Entry 4G70 (X-ray diffraction, 2.60 A resolution); this record covers chains A and B of the 3 polymer chains in the assembly.

# Chain A
Name: Cytochrome c oxidase subunit 1
Organism: Thermus thermophilus
Notes: EC 1.9.3.1
UniProtKB: Q5SJ79 (COX1_THET8); residues 2-562 here = UniProt positions 2-562
Sequence (569 residues; each row starts with the number of its first residue; numbers below 1 keep their minus sign (Met-6 is residue -6)):
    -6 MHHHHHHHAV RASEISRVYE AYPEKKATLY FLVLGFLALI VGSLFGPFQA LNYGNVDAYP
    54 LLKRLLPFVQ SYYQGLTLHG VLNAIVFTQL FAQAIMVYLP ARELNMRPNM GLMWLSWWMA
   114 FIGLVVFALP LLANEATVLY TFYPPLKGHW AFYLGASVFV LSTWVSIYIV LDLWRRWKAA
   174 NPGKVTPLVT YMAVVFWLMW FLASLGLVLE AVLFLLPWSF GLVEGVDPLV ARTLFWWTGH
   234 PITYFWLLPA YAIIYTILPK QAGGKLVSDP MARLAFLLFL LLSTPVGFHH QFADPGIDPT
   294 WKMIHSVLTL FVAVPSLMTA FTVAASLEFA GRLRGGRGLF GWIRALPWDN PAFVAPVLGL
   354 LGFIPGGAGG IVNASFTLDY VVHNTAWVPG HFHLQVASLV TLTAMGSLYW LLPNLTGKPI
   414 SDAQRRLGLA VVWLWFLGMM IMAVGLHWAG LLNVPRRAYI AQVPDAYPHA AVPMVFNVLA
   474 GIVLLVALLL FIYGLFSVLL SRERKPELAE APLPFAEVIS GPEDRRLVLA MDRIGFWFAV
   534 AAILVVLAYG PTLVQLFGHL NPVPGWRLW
Not modelled in the structure: -6 to 8
Differences from the reference sequence: expression tag (-6 to 1); engineered mutation Phe120 (Ala in Q5SJ79), Thr236 (Val in Q5SJ79)
Bound ions: heme Fe: His72, His386; Cu ion: His233, His282, His283 (together with peroxide ion); heme-as Fe: His384 (together with peroxide ion)
Ligand contacts:
  - heme-as (HAS): Tyr133, Thr134, Trp229, Thr236, Tyr237, Trp239, Leu240, Tyr244, His282, His283, Thr302, Ala306, Ser309, Leu310, Thr312, Ala313, Val316, Ala317, Leu320, Trp335, Ile336, Trp341, Val350, Leu353, Leu354, Phe356, Ile357, Gly360, Gly363, Ile364, Asn366, Ala367, Asp372, His376, Asn377, Val381, His384, Phe385, Gln388, Val389, Val393, Arg449, Arg450
  - heme (HEM): Leu32, Ser36, Gly39, Pro40, Gln42, Ala43, Tyr46, Tyr65, Leu69, His72, Gly73, Asn76, Ala77, Thr81, Leu132, Tyr133, Pro382, Phe385, His386, Val389, Ala390, Thr394, Trp428, Met432, Met435, Arg449, Arg450, Ala451, Leu477
  - peroxide ion (PER): His233, Thr236, His282, His283
Curated features (UniProtKB/Swiss-Prot):
  - binding site (Fe(II)-heme a): His72, His386
  - binding site (Cu cation): His233, Tyr237, His282, His283
  - binding site (heme a3): His384
  - cross-link: His233 to Tyr237 (1'-histidyl-3'-tyrosine (His-Tyr))

# Chain B
Name: Cytochrome c oxidase subunit 2
Organism: Thermus thermophilus
Notes: EC 1.9.3.1
UniProtKB: Q5SJ80 (COX2_THET8); numbering as in UniProt (aligned over 1-168)
Sequence (168 residues; each row starts with the number of its first residue):
     1 MVDEHKAHKA ILAYEKGWLA FSLAMLFVFI ALIAYTLATH TAGVIPAGKL ERVDPTTVRQ
    61 EGPWADPAQA VVQTGPNQYT VYVLAFAFGY QPNPIEVPQG AEIVFKITSP DVIHGFHVEG
   121 TNINVEVLPG EVSTVRYTFK RPGEYRIICN QYCGLGHQNM FGTIVVKE
Not modelled in the structure: 1-2
Bound ions: dinuclear copper ion: His114, Cys149, Gln151, Cys153, His157, Met160
Curated features (UniProtKB/Swiss-Prot):
  - binding site (Cu cation): His114, Cys149, Cys153, His157

# Interface between chain A and chain B
Contacting residue pairs (121; chain A residue first):
  Ser64(A) with Leu155(B)
  Tyr66(A) with Tyr152(B), hydrophobic; Leu155(B), hydrophobic; His157(B); Gln158(B), hydrogen bond
  Thr130(A) with Tyr152(B), hydrogen bond (backbone-side chain)
  Leu132(A) with Tyr152(B), hydrophobic
  Tyr136(A) with Gln151(B)
  Pro137(A) with Ile113(B)
  Pro138(A) with Asp111(B); Val112(B), hydrophobic; Ile113(B); Pro129(B), hydrophobic
  Leu139(A) with Tyr152(B), hydrophobic
  Asp220(A) with Arg52(B), salt bridge
  Pro221(A) with Leu128(B), hydrophobic; Pro129(B)
  Leu222(A) with Leu50(B), hydrophobic; Leu128(B)
  Arg225(A) with Ile113(B); Glu126(B), salt bridge; Gln151(B)
  Lys258(A) with Glu4(B), salt bridge
  Val260(A) with His8(B), hydrogen bond (backbone-side chain); Ile11(B), hydrophobic
  Met264(A) with Glu15(B); Leu19(B), hydrophobic
  Phe285(A) with Pro46(B)
  Ala286(A) with Asn124(B); Val125(B); Glu126(B), hydrogen bond (backbone-backbone)
  Asp287(A) with Pro46(B); Glu126(B)
  Pro288(A) with Glu126(B); Leu128(B); Glu131(B); Val132(B); Ser133(B)
  Gly289(A) with Gly48(B); Lys49(B)
  Ile290(A) with Gly48(B)
  Asp291(A) with Gly48(B)
  Pro292(A) with Pro46(B); Gly48(B)
  Lys295(A) with Pro46(B)
  Met296(A) with Ile30(B), hydrophobic; Ile33(B), hydrophobic; Leu37(B), hydrophobic
  Leu303(A) with Leu26(B); Ile30(B), hydrophobic
  Phe304(A) with Phe27(B), hydrophobic
  Val307(A) with Leu26(B), hydrophobic
  Leu310(A) with Trp18(B), hydrogen bond (backbone-side chain); Ser22(B); Leu26(B), hydrophobic
  Met311(A) with Glu15(B); Leu19(B), hydrophobic
  Phe314(A) with Ile11(B); Tyr14(B), hydrophobic; Glu15(B); Trp18(B)
  Thr315(A) with Glu15(B), hydrogen bond
  Ala318(A) with Ile11(B), hydrophobic
  Phe322(A) with Glu4(B)
  Ser368(A) with Ile33(B)
  Phe369(A) with Ile33(B), hydrophobic; Leu37(B), hydrophobic; Ile45(B), hydrophobic
  Thr370(A) with Thr36(B), hydrogen bond; Leu37(B)
  Tyr373(A) with Val44(B), hydrophobic; Ile45(B); Pro46(B); Asn122(B); Asn124(B), hydrogen bond (backbone-side chain)
  Val374(A) with Asn122(B)
  His376(A) with Asn124(B), hydrogen bond (backbone-side chain); Glu126(B), salt bridge; Asn150(B), hydrogen bond (backbone-side chain)
  Asn377(A) with Glu126(B), hydrogen bond; Asn150(B), hydrogen bond; Gln151(B)
  Thr378(A) with His117(B)
  Leu445(A) with Glu119(B)
  Asn446(A) with His117(B); Glu119(B); Gly120(B); Ile148(B)
  Pro448(A) with Ile148(B), hydrophobic; Asn150(B)
  Arg449(A) with His157(B), hydrogen bond (backbone-side chain)
  Arg450(A) with Gln151(B), hydrogen bond; His157(B), hydrogen bond (backbone-side chain)
  Ala451(A) with His157(B)
  Tyr452(A) with Gln158(B)
  Val456(A) with Gln158(B); Asn159(B)
  Ala459(A) with Arg146(B), hydrogen bond (backbone-side chain)
  Tyr460(A) with Arg146(B); Ile148(B); Phe161(B)
  Ile512(A) with His8(B)
  Gly514(A) with His8(B)
  Pro515(A) with His8(B)
  Gln548(A) with Leu50(B)
  Leu549(A) with Leu50(B), hydrophobic
  His552(A) with Arg52(B), hydrogen bond (backbone-side chain)
  Asn554(A) with Arg52(B); Val53(B), hydrogen bond (side chain-backbone); Gly130(B), hydrogen bond (side chain-backbone)
  Val556(A) with Pro55(B), hydrophobic; Pro129(B)
  Pro557(A) with Thr56(B)
  Trp559(A) with Asp111(B); Val112(B), hydrophobic
  Leu561(A) with Val112(B), hydrophobic; Cys153(B); Gly154(B); Leu155(B), hydrogen bond (backbone-backbone)
  Trp562(A) with Tyr152(B); Leu155(B), hydrophobic
Other interface residues (no listed pair), chain A (73 interface residues in all): Val131, Ser261, Ser299, Val300, Ile364, Asp372, Val375, Ile453, Gln455
Other interface residues (no listed pair), chain B (62 interface residues in all): Ala7, Leu12, Leu23, Phe29, Ala34, Ala47, Ala87, Phe88, Pro110, Cys149

# In short
Chain A and chain B form an interface of 73 and 62 residues respectively; the contacts include 20 hydrogen
bonds and 4 salt bridges. Among the polar pairs are Asp220(A)-Arg52(B), Arg225(A)-Glu126(B) and
Lys258(A)-Glu4(B). Bound to chain A: heme, heme-as and peroxide ion.
Here chain A is Cytochrome c oxidase subunit 1 and chain B is Cytochrome c oxidase subunit 2, both from
Thermus thermophilus. Entry 4G70 (Structure of Recombinant Cytochrome ba3 Oxidase mutant V236T from Thermus
thermophilus) was determined by X-ray diffraction.
